2QD5 - chains A and B; structure by X-ray diffraction, 2.30 A resolution.

# Chain A
Name: Ferrochelatase
From: Homo sapiens
Notes: EC 4.99.1.1
UniProt: P22830 (HEMH_HUMAN); residue numbers follow UniProt; this construct covers 65-423
Chain sequence (359 residues; numbered 65 to 423; the number before each row is that of its first residue):
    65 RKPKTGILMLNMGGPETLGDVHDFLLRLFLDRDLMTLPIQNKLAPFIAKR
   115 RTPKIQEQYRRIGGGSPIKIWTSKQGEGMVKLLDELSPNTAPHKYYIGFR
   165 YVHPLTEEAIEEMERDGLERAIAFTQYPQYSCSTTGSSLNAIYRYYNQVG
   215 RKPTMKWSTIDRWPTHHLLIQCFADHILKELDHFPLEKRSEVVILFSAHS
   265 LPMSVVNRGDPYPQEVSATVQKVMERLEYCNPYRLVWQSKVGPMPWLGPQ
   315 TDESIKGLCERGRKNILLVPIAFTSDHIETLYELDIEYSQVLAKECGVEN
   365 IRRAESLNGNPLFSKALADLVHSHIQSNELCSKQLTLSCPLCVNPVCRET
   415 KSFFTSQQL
Curated features (UniProtKB/Swiss-Prot):
  - active site: His230, Asp383
  - binding site (protoporphyrin IX): Arg115, Tyr123, Ser130
  - binding site ([2Fe-2S] cluster): Cys196, Cys403, Cys406, Cys411
  - modified residue: Lys138 (N6-succinyllysine), Lys415 (N6-acetyllysine)
  - natural variant: Ile71 (I71K: In EPP1), Gln139 (Q139L: In EPP1), Ser151 (S151P: In EPP1), Glu178 (E178K: In EPP1), Leu182 (L182R: In EPP1), Ile186 (I186T: In EPP1), Tyr191 (Y191H: In EPP1), Pro192 (P192T: In EPP1), Cys236 (C236Y: In EPP1), Phe260 (F260L: In EPP1), Ser264 (S264L: In EPP1), Met267 (M267I: In EPP1), 9 further natural variant entries in UniProt
  - mutagenesis: Phe110 (F110A: Increases activity inhibition upon interaction with PGRMC1), Cys196 (C196S: Loss of activity), Cys360 (C360S: No loss of activity), Cys395 (C395S: No loss of activity), Cys403 (C403D/H: Loss of activity), Cys406 (C406D/H/S: Loss of activity), Cys411 (C411H/S: Loss of activity), Phe417 (F417L: Decreased activity; F417Y/W: Greatly reduced activity)
Ligand contacts:
  - cholic acid (CHD), molecule 1: Phe93, Met99, Thr100, Leu101, Arg115, Pro266, Ser268, Val305, Gly306, Met308, Trp310
  - cholic acid (CHD), molecule 2: Leu101, Pro102, Leu107, Phe110, Ile111, Arg114
  - 2Fe-2S cluster (FES): Cys196, Arg272, Ser402, Cys403, Cys406, Asn408, Cys411
  - protoporphyrin IX (PP9): Met76, Phe88, Leu89, Leu92, Phe93, Leu98, Met99, Arg115, Ile119, Tyr123, Tyr191, Ser195, Ser197, Thr198, His263, Ser264, Leu265, Pro266, Val269, Tyr276, Ser303, Val305, Trp310, Ala336, Phe337, His341, Ile342
Reported in the primary citation:
  - conformationally variable residues (helix shift, order/disorder transition, side-chain flip): Met76, Arg114, Arg164, His263, Phe337, Asp340 to Cys360, His341 to Gly361
  - mutagenesis - R115L: decreased catalytic activity on porphyrin
  - mutagenesis - H263A, H263C: abolished catalytic activity (citing earlier work)
  - mutagenesis - F110A: decreased catalytic activity
  - catalytic residues: His263 (proposed by the authors, not directly observed)

# Chain B
Name: Ferrochelatase
From: Homo sapiens
Notes: EC 4.99.1.1
UniProt: P22830 (HEMH_HUMAN); residues 565-923 here correspond to UniProt positions 65-423 (UniProt number = residue number - 500)
Chain sequence (359 residues; each row starts with the number of its first residue):
   565 RKPKTGILMLNMGGPETLGDVHDFLLRLFLDRDLMTLPIQNKLAPFIAKR
   615 RTPKIQEQYRRIGGGSPIKIWTSKQGEGMVKLLDELSPNTAPHKYYIGFR
   665 YVHPLTEEAIEEMERDGLERAIAFTQYPQYSCSTTGSSLNAIYRYYNQVG
   715 RKPTMKWSTIDRWPTHHLLIQCFADHILKELDHFPLEKRSEVVILFSAHS
   765 LPMSVVNRGDPYPQEVSATVQKVMERLEYCNPYRLVWQSKVGPMPWLGPQ
   815 TDESIKGLCERGRKNILLVPIAFTSDHIETLYELDIEYSQVLAKECGVEN
   865 IRRAESLNGNPLFSKALADLVHSHIQSNELCSKQLTLSCPLCVNPVCRET
   915 KSFFTSQQL
Curated features (UniProtKB/Swiss-Prot):
  - active site: His730, Asp883
  - binding site (protoporphyrin IX): Arg615, Tyr623, Ser630
  - binding site ([2Fe-2S] cluster): Cys696, Cys903, Cys906, Cys911
  - modified residue: Lys638 (N6-succinyllysine), Lys915 (N6-acetyllysine)
Ligand contacts:
  - cholic acid (CHD), molecule 1: Phe593, Leu598, Met599, Thr600, Leu601, Arg614, Arg615, Pro766, Ser768, Val805, Gly806, Pro807, Met808, Trp810
  - cholic acid (CHD), molecule 2: Thr600, Leu601, Pro602, Leu607, Ile611
  - 2Fe-2S cluster (FES): Cys696, Ser902, Cys903, Cys906, Asn908, Cys911
  - oxygen molecule (OXY): Met576, Leu598, Tyr665, Tyr691, Ser697, Thr698
  - protoporphyrin IX (PP9): Met576, Phe588, Leu589, Leu592, Phe593, Leu598, Met599, Arg615, Ile619, Tyr623, Tyr691, Ser695, Ser697, Thr698, His763, Ser764, Leu765, Pro766, Val769, Tyr776, Ser803, Val805, Trp810, Ala836, Phe837, His841, Ile842

# Chain A / chain B interface
Residue-residue contacts - 77 pairs, chain A then chain B:
  Pro228(A) - Gln785(B)
  Val257(A) - Leu901(B)  hydrophobic
  Met267(A) - Met767(B)  hydrophobic
  Val270(A) - Gly812(B)
  Val270(A) - Pro813(B)
  Asn271(A) - Leu811(B)
  Asn271(A) - Gly812(B)  hydrogen bond (side chain-backbone)
  Asn271(A) - Pro813(B)
  Gly273(A) - Arg798(B)  hydrogen bond (backbone-side chain)
  Pro275(A) - Arg798(B)
  Gln278(A) - Ser781(B)  hydrogen bond (side chain-backbone)
  Gln278(A) - Val784(B)
  Gln278(A) - Gln785(B)  hydrogen bond
  Gln278(A) - Tyr797(B)
  Gln278(A) - Leu799(B)
  Ser281(A) - Gln778(B)  hydrogen bond (backbone-side chain)
  Ser281(A) - Ser781(B)
  Ala282(A) - Gln785(B)
  Val284(A) - Gln778(B)
  Gln285(A) - Thr729(B)
  Gln285(A) - Gln778(B)
  Gln285(A) - Ala782(B)
  Lys286(A) - Lys786(B)
  Lys286(A) - Glu789(B)  salt bridge
  Glu289(A) - Lys786(B)  salt bridge
  Tyr293(A) - Lys897(B)  hydrogen bond (backbone-side chain)
  Cys294(A) - Lys897(B)
  Asn295(A) - Lys897(B)
  Pro296(A) - Lys897(B)
  Pro296(A) - Gln898(B)
  Pro296(A) - Leu901(B)  hydrophobic
  Tyr297(A) - Gln778(B)
  Tyr297(A) - Gln898(B)
  Arg298(A) - Gly773(B)  hydrogen bond (side chain-backbone)
  Arg298(A) - Pro775(B)
  Arg298(A) - Leu901(B)  hydrogen bond (side chain-backbone)
  Arg298(A) - Ser902(B)
  Arg298(A) - Cys903(B)
  Leu299(A) - Gln778(B)
  Leu311(A) - Asn771(B)
  Gly312(A) - Val770(B)
  Gly312(A) - Asn771(B)  hydrogen bond (backbone-side chain)
  Pro313(A) - Val770(B)
  Pro313(A) - Asn771(B)
  Glu317(A) - Leu905(B)
  Ser318(A) - Pro904(B)
  Gly321(A) - Pro904(B)
  Leu322(A) - Pro904(B)  hydrophobic
  Arg325(A) - Cys903(B)
  Arg325(A) - Pro904(B)  hydrogen bond (side chain-backbone)
  Arg325(A) - Leu905(B)
  Arg325(A) - Cys906(B)  hydrogen bond (side chain-backbone)
  Arg327(A) - Thr900(B)  hydrogen bond (side chain-backbone)
  Arg327(A) - Leu901(B)
  Lys397(A) - Tyr793(B)
  Lys397(A) - Cys794(B)
  Lys397(A) - Asn795(B)
  Lys397(A) - Pro796(B)
  Gln398(A) - Pro796(B)
  Gln398(A) - Tyr797(B)  hydrogen bond (side chain-backbone)
  Thr400(A) - Arg827(B)  hydrogen bond (backbone-side chain)
  Leu401(A) - Val757(B)  hydrophobic
  Leu401(A) - Pro796(B)  hydrophobic
  Leu401(A) - Tyr797(B)
  Leu401(A) - Arg798(B)  hydrogen bond (backbone-side chain)
  Leu401(A) - Leu822(B)  hydrophobic
  Leu401(A) - Arg827(B)
  Cys403(A) - Arg798(B)
  Cys403(A) - Arg825(B)
  Pro404(A) - Arg798(B)
  Pro404(A) - Ser818(B)
  Pro404(A) - Gly821(B)
  Pro404(A) - Leu822(B)
  Pro404(A) - Arg825(B)  hydrogen bond (backbone-side chain)
  Leu405(A) - Glu817(B)
  Leu405(A) - Arg825(B)
  Cys406(A) - Arg825(B)  hydrogen bond (backbone-side chain)
Interface residues without a listed pair, chain A (44 interface residues in all): Thr229, Asp274, Trp310, Ser402, Val407, Arg412
Interface residues without a listed pair, chain B (43 interface residues in all): Pro728, Asp774, Trp810, Val907

# Overview
44 residues of chain A and 43 residues of chain B are in contact, with 17 hydrogen bonds and 2 salt bridges.
Polar contacts include Lys286(A)-Glu789(B), Glu289(A)-Lys786(B) and Asn271(A)-Gly812(B). The paper reports the
catalytic residue His263(A); H263A and H263C of chain A abolish catalytic activity; 4 substitutions were
tested in all.
Both chains are Ferrochelatase (Homo sapiens). Entry 2QD5 (Structure of wild type human ferrochelatase in
complex with a lead-porphyrin compound) was determined by X-ray diffraction together with 2QD1, 2QD2, 2QD3 and
2QD4 from the same study.
